Entry 1KB9 (X-ray diffraction, 2.30 A resolution); this record covers chains C and E of the 11 polymer chains in the assembly.

[Chain C]
Protein: Cytochrome B
Source organism: Saccharomyces cerevisiae
UniProt: P00163 (CYB_YEAST); numbering as in UniProt (aligned over 1-385)
Sequence (385 residues; each row starts with the number of its first residue):
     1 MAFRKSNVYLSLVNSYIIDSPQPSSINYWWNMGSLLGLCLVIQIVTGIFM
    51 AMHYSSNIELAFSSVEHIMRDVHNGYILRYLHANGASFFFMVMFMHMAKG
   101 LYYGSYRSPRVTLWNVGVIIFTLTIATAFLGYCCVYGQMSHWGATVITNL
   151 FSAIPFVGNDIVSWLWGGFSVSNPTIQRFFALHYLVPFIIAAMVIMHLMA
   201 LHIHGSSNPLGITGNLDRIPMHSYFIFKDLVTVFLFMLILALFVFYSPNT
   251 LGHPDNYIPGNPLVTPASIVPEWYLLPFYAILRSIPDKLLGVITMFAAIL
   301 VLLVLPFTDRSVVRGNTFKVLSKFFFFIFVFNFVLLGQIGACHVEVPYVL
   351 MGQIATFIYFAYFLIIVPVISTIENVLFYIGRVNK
Sequence notes: conflict Val-270 (Asp in P00163)
Metal / ion sites: heme Fe site 1: His-82, His-183; heme Fe site 2: His-96, His-197
Residues lining bound ligands:
  - heme (HEM), molecule 1: Trp-29, Trp-30, Asn-31, Met-32, Gly-33, Ser-34, Leu-36, Gly-37, Phe-89, Met-93, His-96, Met-97, Lys-99, Ser-105, Tyr-106, Leu-113, Trp-114, Gly-117, Val-118, Ile-120, Phe-121, Val-194, His-197, Leu-198, Leu-201, Ser-206, Ser-207
  - heme (HEM), molecule 2: Leu-40, Gln-43, Ile-44, Gly-47, Ile-48, Met-50, Ala-51, Tyr-54, Val-65, Arg-79, His-82, Ala-83, Ala-86, Phe-89, Thr-127, Ala-128, Gly-131, Tyr-132, Cys-134, Val-135, Phe-180, His-183, Tyr-184, Pro-187, Tyr-274
  - 1,2-diacyl-sn-glycero-3-phoshocholine (PCF): His-222, Ile-226, Phe-227, Leu-230, Val-233, Phe-234
  - 1,2-diacyl-sn-glycero-3-phosphoinositol (PIE): Ile-42, Val-45, Asn-74, Ile-77, Leu-81, Met-237, Leu-240, Ala-241, Phe-245
  - stigmatellin a (SMA): Thr-122, Ile-125, Ala-126, Phe-129, Leu-130, Met-139, Gly-143, Val-146, Ile-147, Thr-148, Leu-150, Phe-151, Leu-165, Phe-179, Leu-182, Ile-269, Val-270, Pro-271, Glu-272, Leu-275, Phe-278, Tyr-279, Leu-282, Met-295, Phe-296, Ile-299
  - UQ6 (5-(3,7,11,15,19,23-hexamethyl-tetracosa-2,6,10,14,18,22-hexaenyl)-2,3-dimethoxy-6-methyl-benzene-1,4-diol): Tyr-16, Ile-17, Ser-20, Gln-22, Ile-26, Trp-30, Ser-34, Gly-37, Leu-40, Val-41, Ile-44, Val-45, Ile-48, Phe-49, Met-52, Ala-191, Val-194, Leu-198, Leu-201, Ser-206, Met-221, Asp-229
Curated features (UniProtKB/Swiss-Prot):
  - binding site (a ubiquinone): Tyr-16, His-202
  - binding site (heme b): His-82, His-96, His-183, His-197
  - natural variant: Thr-122 (I122T: In strain: ATCC 44821 / 777-3A; this construct carries the variant), Ile-269 (I269ID: In strain: D273-10B/A21)
  - mutagenesis: Gly-131 (G131S: In W7: Causes respiratory deficiency)
Reported in the primary citation:
  - binding site for 1,2-diacyl-sn-glycero-3-phoshocholine: His-222
  - binding site for UQ6: His-202, Met-221, Asp-229
  - binding site for di-palmitoyl-3-sn-phosphatidylethanolamine: Asn-7, Trp-29, Tyr-102, Tyr-103, Asn-115
  - binding site for 1,2-diacyl-sn-glycero-3-phosphoinositol: Asn-74
  - binding site for cardiolipin: Tyr-28, Trp-29, Lys-228
  - catalytic residues: Arg-218, Lys-228 (proposed by the authors, not directly observed)

[Chain E]
Protein: Ubiquinol-cytochrome C reductase iron-sulfur subunit
Source organism: Saccharomyces cerevisiae
Notes: EC 1.10.2.2
UniProt: P08067 (UCRI_YEAST); residues 31-215 here = UniProt positions 31-215
Sequence (185 residues; each row starts with the number of its first residue):
    31 KSTYRTPNFDDVLKENNDADKGRSYAYFMVGAMGLLSSAGAKSTVETFIS
    81 SMTATADVLAMAKVEVNLAAIPLGKNVVVKWQGKPVFIRHRTPHEIQEAN
   131 SVDMSALKDPQTDADRVKDPQWLIMLGICTHLGCVPIGEAGDFGGWFCPC
   181 HGSHYDISGRIRKGPAPLNLEIPAYEFDGDKVIVG
Disulfide bonds: Cys-164/Cys-180
Metal / ion sites: 2Fe-2S cluster Fe: Cys-159, His-161, Cys-178, His-181
Residues lining bound ligands:
  - 2Fe-2S cluster (FES): Cys-159, His-161, Leu-162, Gly-163, Cys-164, Cys-178, Cys-180, His-181, Gly-182, Ser-183, Pro-195
  - 1,2-diacyl-sn-glycero-3-phoshocholine (PCF): Val-60, Met-63, Gly-64, Ser-67
  - 1,2-diacyl-sn-glycero-3-phosphoinositol (PIE): Ser-67, Gly-70, Ala-71, Ser-73, Thr-74, Glu-76, Thr-77, Phe-78, Ser-80
Curated features (UniProtKB/Swiss-Prot):
  - region: Ala-90 to Lys-93 (Hinge)
  - binding site ([2Fe-2S] cluster): Cys-159, His-161, Cys-178, His-181
  - mutagenesis: Gly-157 (G157D: Loss of activity), Cys-159 (C159S: Loss of activity), His-161 (H161R: Loss of activity), Gly-163 (G163D: Partial loss of activity), Cys-164 (C164S: Loss of activity), Pro-166 (P166L: Partial loss of activity), Cys-178 (C178S/Y: Loss of activity), Pro-179 (P179L: Partial loss of activity), Cys-180 (C180S: Loss of activity), His-181 (H181R: Loss of activity), Ser-183 (S183L: Loss of activity), His-184 (H184R: No loss of activity), 5 further mutagenesis entries in UniProt
Reported in the primary citation:
  - binding site for 1,2-diacyl-sn-glycero-3-phosphoinositol: Ser-73, Glu-76, Ser-80

[Interface between chain C and chain E]
Pairs across the interface - 23 pairs, chain C then chain E:
  Val-45(C) with Phe-78(E), hydrophobic
  Thr-46(C) with Phe-78(E)
  Phe-49(C) with Phe-78(E); Ser-81(E); Met-82(E), hydrophobic
  Met-52(C) with Met-82(E), hydrophobic
  His-53(C) with Ser-81(E), hydrogen bond (side chain-backbone)
  His-67(C) with Thr-85(E); Asp-87(E), salt bridge
  Asp-71(C) with Thr-85(E); Ala-86(E), hydrogen bond (backbone-backbone); Asp-87(E)
  Val-72(C) with Ser-81(E); Thr-85(E)
  His-73(C) with Ser-80(E); Ser-81(E); Thr-83(E); Ala-84(E), hydrogen bond (side chain-backbone)
  Asn-74(C) with Thr-77(E), hydrogen bond (side chain-backbone); Ser-80(E), hydrogen bond
  Leu-78(C) with Phe-78(E), hydrophobic; Ser-81(E)
  Phe-227(C) with Met-63(E), hydrophobic
Other interface residues (no listed pair), chain C (15 interface residues in all): Ile-77, Leu-230, Phe-234
Other interface residues (no listed pair), chain E (12 interface residues in all): Ser-67

[Summary]
The interface between chain C and chain E involves 15 residues on one side and 12 on the other, with 5
hydrogen bonds and 1 salt bridge. Polar contacts include His-67(C)/Asp-87(E), His-53(C)/Ser-81(E) and
His-73(C)/Ala-84(E). The paper reports catalytic residues Arg-218(C) and Lys-228(C); a binding site for
di-palmitoyl-3-sn-phosphatidylethanolamine at Asn-7(C), Trp-29(C) and Tyr-102(C) among others.
Chain C is Cytochrome B and chain E is Ubiquinol-cytochrome C reductase iron-sulfur subunit, both from
Saccharomyces cerevisiae; the structure, Yeast cytochrome BC1 complex, was determined by X-ray diffraction.
